6CN6 - chain A; structure by X-ray diffraction, 2.45 A resolution.

Chain A:
Protein: Nuclear receptor ROR-gamma
Source organism: Homo sapiens
Notes: fragment: ligand binding domain
Reference sequence: P51449 (RORG_HUMAN); residue numbers follow UniProt; this construct covers 259-517
Amino-acid sequence (259 residues; numbered 259 to 517; the number before each row is that of its first residue):
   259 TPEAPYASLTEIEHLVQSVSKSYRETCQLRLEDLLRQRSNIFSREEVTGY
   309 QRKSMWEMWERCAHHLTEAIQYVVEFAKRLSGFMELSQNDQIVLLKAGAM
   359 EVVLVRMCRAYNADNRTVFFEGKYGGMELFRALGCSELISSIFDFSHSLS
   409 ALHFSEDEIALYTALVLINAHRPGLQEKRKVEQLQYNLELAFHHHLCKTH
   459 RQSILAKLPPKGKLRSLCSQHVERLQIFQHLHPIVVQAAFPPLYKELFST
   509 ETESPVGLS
Disordered / not traced: 259-264, 495-517
Construct notes: engineered mutation Ser278 (Cys in P51449), Ser345 (Cys in P51449)
UniProt features mapped onto this chain:
  - motif: Leu501 to Phe506 (AF-2)
Disulfides: Cys455 forms a disulfide with the same residue of a neighbouring copy of this chain
Ligand contacts: F7J (3-cyano-N-{3-[1-(cyclopentanecarbonyl)piperidin-4-yl]-1,4-dimethyl-1H-indol-5-yl}benzamide): Cys285, Gln286, Leu287, Leu292, Cys320, His323, Leu324, Met365, Arg367, Ala368, Val376, Phe377, Phe378, Phe388, Leu391, Cys393, Leu396, Ile397, Ile400, Phe401, Ser404, His479, Arg482, Leu483, Phe486

Overview:
Ligands of chain A: compound F7J.
Chain A is Nuclear receptor ROR-gamma (Homo sapiens); the structure, RORC2 LBD complexed with compound 34, was
determined by X-ray diffraction together with 6CN5 from the same study.
